Entry 9LNL (X-ray diffraction, 2.85 A resolution); this record covers chains A and F of the 6 polymer chains in the assembly.

Chain A:
Name: Detyrosinated tubulin alpha-1B chain
Source organism: Sus scrofa
Reference sequence: Q2XVP4 (TBA1B_PIG); numbering as in UniProt (aligned over 1-450)
Amino-acid sequence (450 residues; numbered 1 to 450; the number before each row is that of its first residue):
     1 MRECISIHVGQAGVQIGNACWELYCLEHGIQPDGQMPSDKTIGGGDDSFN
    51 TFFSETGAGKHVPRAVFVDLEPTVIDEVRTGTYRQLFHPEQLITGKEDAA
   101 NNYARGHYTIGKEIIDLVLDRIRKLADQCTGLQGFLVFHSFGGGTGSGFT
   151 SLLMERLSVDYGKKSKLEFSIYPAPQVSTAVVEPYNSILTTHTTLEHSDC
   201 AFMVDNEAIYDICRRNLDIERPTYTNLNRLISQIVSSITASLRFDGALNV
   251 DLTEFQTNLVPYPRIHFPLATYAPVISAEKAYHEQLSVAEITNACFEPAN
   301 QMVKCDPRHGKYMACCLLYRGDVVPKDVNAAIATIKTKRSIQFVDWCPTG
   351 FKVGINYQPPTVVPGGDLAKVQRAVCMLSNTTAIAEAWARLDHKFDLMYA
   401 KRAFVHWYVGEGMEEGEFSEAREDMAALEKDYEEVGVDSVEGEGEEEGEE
Unresolved in the structure: 440-450
Residues lining bound ligands: GTP (guanosine-5'-triphosphate): V9, G10, Q11, A12, Q15, I16, D69, L70, D98, A99, N101, S140, G142, G143, G144, T145, G146, S147, I171, V177, S178, T179, E183, N206, Y224, L227, N228, I231

Chain F:
Name: Tubulin tyrosine ligase
Source organism: Gallus gallus
Reference sequence: A0A8V0Z8P0 (A0A8V0Z8P0_CHICK); aligned to UniProt positions 1-378 over residues 1-378 (the alignment contains insertions or deletions, so no single offset holds)
Amino-acid sequence (384 residues; numbered 1 to 384; the number before each row is that of its first residue):
     1 MYTFVVRDENSSVYAEVSRLLLATGQWKRLRKDNPRFNLMLGERNRLPFG
    51 RLGHEPGLVQLVNYYRGADKLCRKASLVKLIKTSPELSESCTWFPESYVI
   101 YPTNLKTPVAPAQNGIRHLINNTRTDEREVFLAAYNRRREGREGNVWIAK
   151 SSAGAKGEGILISSEASELLDFIDEQGQVHVIQKYLEKPLLLEPGHRKFD
   201 IRSWVLVDHLYNIYLYREGVLRTSSEPYNSANFQDKTCHLTNHCIQKEYS
   251 KNYGRYEEGNEMFFEEFNQYLMDALNTTLENSILLQIKHIIRSCLMCIEP
   301 AISTKHLHYQSFQLFGFDFMVDEELKVWLIEVNGAPACAQKLYAELCQGI
   351 VDVAISSVFPLADTGQKTSQPTSIFIKLHHHHHH
Unresolved in the structure: 104-124, 138-143, 150-158, 251-254, 363-371, 381-384
Differences from the reference sequence: expression tag (379-384)

How chain A and chain F interact:
Pairs across the interface - 26 pairs, chain A then chain F:
  Q176(A) - P56(F)
  E207(A) - H54(F)  salt bridge
  E297(A) - H306(F)  salt bridge
  K304(A) - H54(F)
  K304(A) - H308(F)
  C305(A) - H308(F)
  D306(A) - R66(F)
  D306(A) - L307(F)
  R308(A) - P300(F)  hydrogen bond (side chain-backbone)
  R308(A) - A301(F)
  R308(A) - I302(F)
  R308(A) - S303(F)  hydrogen bond (side chain-backbone)
  H309(A) - R66(F)  hydrogen bond (side chain-backbone)
  H309(A) - G67(F)
  H309(A) - A301(F)  hydrogen bond (side chain-backbone)
  K338(A) - P300(F)
  S340(A) - P300(F)
  S340(A) - A301(F)
  E386(A) - G50(F)
  E386(A) - R66(F)  salt bridge
  R390(A) - G50(F)
  R390(A) - H54(F)
  H393(A) - R51(F)
  L397(A) - D33(F)
  E433(A) - R46(F)  salt bridge
  S439(A) - K70(F)  hydrogen bond (backbone-side chain)
Other interface residues (no listed pair), chain A (17 interface residues in all): P298

Overview:
17 residues of chain A face 16 of chain F across their interface, with 5 hydrogen bonds and 4 salt bridges.
Polar pairs include E207(A)-H54(F), E297(A)-H306(F) and E386(A)-R66(F). Chain A binds GTP.
Chain A is Detyrosinated tubulin alpha-1B chain (Sus scrofa) and chain F is Tubulin tyrosine ligase (Gallus
gallus); the structure, Crystal structure of T2R-TTL-YQVB15 complex, was determined by X-ray diffraction.
